8ZP4 - chains B and H of the 7 polymer chains in the assembly; structure by electron microscopy, 3.33 A resolution.

Chain B:
Name: Origin recognition complex subunit 2
From: Saccharomyces cerevisiae S288C
Reference sequence: P32833 (ORC2_YEAST); residues 1-620 here = UniProt positions 1-620
Sequence (620 residues; each row starts with the number of its first residue):
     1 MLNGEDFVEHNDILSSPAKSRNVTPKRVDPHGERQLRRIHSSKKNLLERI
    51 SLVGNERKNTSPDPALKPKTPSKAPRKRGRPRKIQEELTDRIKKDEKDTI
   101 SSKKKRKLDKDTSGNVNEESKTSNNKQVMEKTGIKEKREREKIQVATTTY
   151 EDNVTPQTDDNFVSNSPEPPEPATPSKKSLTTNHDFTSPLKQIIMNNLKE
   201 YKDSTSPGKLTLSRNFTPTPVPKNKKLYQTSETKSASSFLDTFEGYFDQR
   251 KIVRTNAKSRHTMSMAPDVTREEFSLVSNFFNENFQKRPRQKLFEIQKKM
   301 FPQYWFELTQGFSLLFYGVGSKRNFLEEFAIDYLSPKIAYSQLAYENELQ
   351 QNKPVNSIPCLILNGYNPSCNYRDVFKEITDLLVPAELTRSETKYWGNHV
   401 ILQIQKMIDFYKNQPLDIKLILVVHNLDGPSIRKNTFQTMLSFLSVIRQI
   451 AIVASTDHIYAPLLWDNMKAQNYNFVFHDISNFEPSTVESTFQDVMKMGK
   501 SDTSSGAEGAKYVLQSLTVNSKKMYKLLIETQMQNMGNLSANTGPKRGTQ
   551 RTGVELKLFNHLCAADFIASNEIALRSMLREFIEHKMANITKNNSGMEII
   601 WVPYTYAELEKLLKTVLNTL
Unresolved in the structure: 1-237, 252-257, 344-354, 540-543
UniProt features mapped onto this chain:
  - modified residue: Thr60 (Phosphothreonine), Thr187 (Phosphothreonine), Ser188 (Phosphoserine)

Chain H:
Molecule: 77-nt DNA strand
Sequence (77 nucleotides; numbered -4 to 72; the number before each row is that of its first residue; numbers below 1 keep their minus sign (DT-4 is residue -4)):
    -4 TATTTAAGTATTGTTTGTGCACTTGCCTGCAGGCCTTTTGAAAAGCAAGC
    46 ATAAAAGATCTAAACATAAAATCTGTA
Unresolved in the structure: -4 to 40, 72

Interface between chain B and chain H:
Residue-residue contacts (17):
  Arg373(B) - DA59(H)  phosphate contact
  Arg373(B) - DC60(H)  salt bridge to the phosphate
  Arg390(B) - DT62(H)  salt bridge to the phosphate
  Lys394(B) - DA61(H)  phosphate contact
  Trp396(B) - DA59(H)  base contact
  Trp396(B) - DC60(H)  base contact
  Trp396(B) - DA61(H)  hydrogen bond to the phosphate
  Asn398(B) - DC60(H)  phosphate contact
  His399(B) - DC60(H)  salt bridge to the phosphate
  His399(B) - DA61(H)  salt bridge to the phosphate
  Thr549(B) - DA57(H)  hydrogen bond to the phosphate
  Gln550(B) - DA57(H)  hydrogen bond to the phosphate
  Gln550(B) - DA58(H)  phosphate contact
  Arg551(B) - DT56(H)  phosphate contact
  Arg551(B) - DA57(H)  hydrogen bond to the phosphate
  Thr591(B) - DA58(H)  phosphate contact
  Trp601(B) - DA58(H)  phosphate contact
Interface residues without a listed pair, chain B (13 interface residues in all): Thr393, Gly397

Overview:
Chain B and chain H form an interface of 13 and 7 residues respectively, with 4 hydrogen bonds and 4 salt
bridges. Polar pairs include Trp396(B)-DA61(H), Thr549(B)-DA57(H) and Gln550(B)-DA57(H).
Chain B is Origin recognition complex subunit 2 (Saccharomyces cerevisiae S288C) and chain H is a 77-nt DNA
strand; the structure, Cryo-EM structure of origin recognition complex (Orc1 to 5) with ARS1 DNA bound, was
determined by electron microscopy, deposited together with 8ZP5 and 8ZPK.
